7P80 - chains E and F of the 9 polymer chains in the assembly; structure by X-ray diffraction, 2.98 A resolution.

== Chain E (and F) ==
Name: ATP-dependent Clp protease proteolytic subunit
Organism: Bacillus subtilis (strain 168)
Notes: EC 3.4.21.92; chain F of this document is another copy of the same molecule, construct and numbering; everything in this record applies to it too
UniProtKB: P80244 (CLPP_BACSU); residues 1-191 here correspond to UniProt positions 2-192 (UniProt number = residue number + 1)
Amino-acid sequence (199 residues; row label = number of the first residue in the row):
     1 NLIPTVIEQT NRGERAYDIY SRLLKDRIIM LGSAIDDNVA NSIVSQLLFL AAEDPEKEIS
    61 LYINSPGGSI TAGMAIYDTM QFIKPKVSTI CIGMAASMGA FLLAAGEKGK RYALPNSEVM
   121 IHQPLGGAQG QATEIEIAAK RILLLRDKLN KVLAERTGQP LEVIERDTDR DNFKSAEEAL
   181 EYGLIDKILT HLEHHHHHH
Unresolved in the structure: 1-18, 125-135, 192-199 (chain F: 1-18, 125-135, 191-199)
Differences from the reference sequence: expression tag (192-199)
UniProt features mapped onto this chain:
  - active site: S97 (Nucleophile), H122

== Interface between chain E and chain F ==
Contacting residue pairs - 15 pairs, chain E then chain F:
  R22(E) - F49(F)
  L23(E) - S45(F)
  G32(E) - N41(F)  hydrogen bond (backbone-side chain)
  Y62(E) - L48(F)  hydrophobic
  N64(E) - N41(F)
  I92(E) - D78(F)
  I92(E) - T79(F)
  M94(E) - R141(F)
  L114(E) - D78(F)
  L114(E) - F82(F)  hydrophobic
  N116(E) - D78(F)  hydrogen bond
  N116(E) - K148(F)
  S117(E) - D78(F)
  E118(E) - R141(F)
  F173(E) - L144(F)  hydrophobic
Interface residues without a listed pair, chain E (17 interface residues in all): D26, M30, G93, P115, M120
Interface residues without a listed pair, chain F (16 interface residues in all): V44, A52, A75, Y77, I137, K140

== Summary ==
17 residues of chain E and 16 residues of chain F are in contact; the contacts include 2 hydrogen bonds. Polar
contacts include G32(E)-N41(F) and N116(E)-D78(F). From UniProt: active-site residues S97(E) and H122(E) on
chain E.
Both chains are ATP-dependent Clp protease proteolytic subunit (Bacillus subtilis (strain 168)). Entry 7P80
(Crystal structure of ClpP from Bacillus subtilis in complex with ADEP2 (compressed state)) was determined by
X-ray diffraction, deposited together with 7FEP, 7FEQ, 7FER, 7FES and 7P81.
